PDB entry 2H7Q | X-ray diffraction, 1.50 A resolution | chain A

Chain A:
Protein: Cytochrome P450-cam
Source organism: Pseudomonas putida
Notes: EC 1.14.15.1
UniProt: P00183 (CPXA_PSEPU); numbering as in UniProt (aligned over 1-414)
Sequence (414 residues; row label = number of the first residue in the row):
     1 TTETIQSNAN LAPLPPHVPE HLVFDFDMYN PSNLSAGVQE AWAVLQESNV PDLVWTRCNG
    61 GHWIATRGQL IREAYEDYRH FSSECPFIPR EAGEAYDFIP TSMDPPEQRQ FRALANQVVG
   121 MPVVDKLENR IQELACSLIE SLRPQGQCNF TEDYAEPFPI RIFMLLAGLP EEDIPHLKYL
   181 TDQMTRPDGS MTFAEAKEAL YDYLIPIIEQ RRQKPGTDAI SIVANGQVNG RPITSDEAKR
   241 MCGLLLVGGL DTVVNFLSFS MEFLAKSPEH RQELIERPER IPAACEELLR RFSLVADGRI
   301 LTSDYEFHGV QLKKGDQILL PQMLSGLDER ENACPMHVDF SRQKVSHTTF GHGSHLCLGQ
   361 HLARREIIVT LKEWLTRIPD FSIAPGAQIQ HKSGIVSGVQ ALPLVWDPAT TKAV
Not modelled in the structure: 1-9
Ion coordination: heme Fe: C357 (together with imidazole)
Small-molecule neighbours: heme (HEM): Y75, P100, T101, R112, V119, F163, L244, L245, G248, G249, T252, V253, F256, L289, L294, V295, D297, R299, Q322, T349, F350, G351, S354, H355, L356, C357, L358, G359, L362, A363

In short:
Ligands of chain A: heme.
Chain A is Cytochrome P450-cam (Pseudomonas putida); the structure, Cytochrome P450cam complexed with
imidazole, was determined by X-ray diffraction, deposited together with 2H7R and 2H7S.
